Entry 5S5I (X-ray diffraction, 2.49 A resolution); this record covers chains A and F of the 6 polymer chains in the assembly.

== Chain A ==
Name: Tubulin alpha-1B chain
Source organism: Bos taurus
UniProt: P81947 (TBA1B_BOVIN); residue numbers follow UniProt; this construct covers 1-451
Chain sequence (451 residues; row label = number of the first residue in the row):
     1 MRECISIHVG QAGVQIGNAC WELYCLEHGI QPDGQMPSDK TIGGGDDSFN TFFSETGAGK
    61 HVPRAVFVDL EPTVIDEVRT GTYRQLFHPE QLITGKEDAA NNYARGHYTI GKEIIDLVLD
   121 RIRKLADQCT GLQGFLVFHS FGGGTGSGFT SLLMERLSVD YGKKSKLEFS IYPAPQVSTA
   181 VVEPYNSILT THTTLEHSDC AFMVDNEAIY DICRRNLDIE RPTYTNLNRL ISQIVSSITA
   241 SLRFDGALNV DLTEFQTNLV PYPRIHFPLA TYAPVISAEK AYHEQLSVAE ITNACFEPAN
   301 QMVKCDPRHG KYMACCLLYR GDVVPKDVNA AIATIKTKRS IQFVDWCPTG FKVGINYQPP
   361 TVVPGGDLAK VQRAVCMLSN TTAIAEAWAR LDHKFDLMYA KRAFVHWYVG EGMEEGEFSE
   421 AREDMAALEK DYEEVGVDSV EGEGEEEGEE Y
Unresolved in the structure: 439-451
Bound ions: Ca2+: Asp-39, Thr-41, Gly-44, Glu-55
Residues lining bound ligands: GTP (guanosine-5'-triphosphate): Gly-10, Gln-11, Ala-12, Gln-15, Ile-16, Asp-69, Asp-98, Ala-99, Ala-100, Asn-101, Ser-140, Gly-142, Gly-143, Gly-144, Thr-145, Gly-146, Ile-171, Pro-173, Val-177, Ser-178, Glu-183, Asn-206, Tyr-224, Leu-227, Asn-228, Ile-231

== Chain F ==
Name: Tubulin-Tyrosine Ligase
Source organism: Gallus gallus
UniProt: E1BQ43 (E1BQ43_CHICK); numbering as in UniProt (aligned over 1-378)
Chain sequence (384 residues; each row starts with the number of its first residue):
     1 MYTFVVRDEN SSVYAEVSRL LLATGQWKRL RKDNPRFNLM LGERNRLPFG RLGHEPGLVQ
    61 LVNYYRGADK LCRKASLVKL IKTSPELSES CTWFPESYVI YPTNLKTPVA PAQNGIRHLI
   121 NNTRTDEREV FLAAYNRRRE GREGNVWIAK SSAGAKGEGI LISSEASELL DFIDEQGQVH
   181 VIQKYLEKPL LLEPGHRKFD IRSWVLVDHL YNIYLYREGV LRTSSEPYNS ANFQDKTCHL
   241 TNHCIQKEYS KNYGRYEEGN EMFFEEFNQY LMDALNTTLE NSILLQIKHI IRSCLMCIEP
   301 AISTKHLHYQ SFQLFGFDFM VDEELKVWLI EVNGAPACAQ KLYAELCQGI VDVAISSVFP
   361 LADTGQKTSQ PTSIFIKLHH HHHH
Unresolved in the structure: 106-124, 156-158, 363-370, 383-384
Construct notes: expression tag (379-384)
Bound ions: Mg2+: Glu-331 (together with AMP-PCP)
Residues lining bound ligands: AMP-PCP (ACP; phosphomethylphosphonic acid adenylate ester): Lys-74, Ile-148, Lys-150, Ala-155, Gln-183, Lys-184, Tyr-185, Leu-186, Lys-198, Asp-200, Arg-202, Arg-222, His-239, Leu-240, Thr-241, Asn-242, Asp-318, Met-320, Ile-330, Glu-331, Asn-333

== How chain A and chain F interact ==
Pairs across the interface - 21 pairs, chain A then chain F:
  Gln-176(A) / Pro-56(F)
  Glu-207(A) / His-54(F)  salt bridge
  Glu-297(A) / His-306(F)
  Pro-298(A) / His-306(F)
  Pro-298(A) / Leu-307(F)  hydrophobic
  Lys-304(A) / His-54(F)
  Cys-305(A) / His-308(F)
  Asp-306(A) / Arg-66(F)
  Arg-308(A) / Pro-300(F)  hydrogen bond (side chain-backbone)
  Arg-308(A) / Ala-301(F)  hydrogen bond (side chain-backbone)
  Arg-308(A) / Ile-302(F)
  Arg-308(A) / Ser-303(F)  hydrogen bond (side chain-backbone)
  His-309(A) / Arg-66(F)  hydrogen bond (side chain-backbone)
  His-309(A) / Gly-67(F)
  His-309(A) / Ala-301(F)
  Glu-386(A) / Gly-50(F)
  Glu-386(A) / Arg-66(F)  salt bridge
  Arg-390(A) / Gly-50(F)
  Arg-390(A) / His-54(F)  hydrogen bond
  His-393(A) / Arg-51(F)  hydrogen bond
  Glu-433(A) / Arg-46(F)  salt bridge
Interface residues without a listed pair, chain A (16 interface residues in all): Pro-175, Lys-338, Ser-340
Interface residues without a listed pair, chain F (16 interface residues in all): Gly-53, Glu-299

== Summary ==
Chain A and chain F each contribute 16 residues to their interface, with 6 hydrogen bonds and 3 salt bridges.
Polar contacts include Glu-207(A)/His-54(F), Glu-386(A)/Arg-66(F) and Glu-433(A)/Arg-46(F). Ligands of chain
A: GTP. Chain F binds AMP-PCP. Asp-39(A), Thr-41(A), Gly-44(A) and Glu-55(A) coordinate Ca2+.
Chain A is Tubulin alpha-1B chain (Bos taurus) and chain F is Tubulin-Tyrosine Ligase (Gallus gallus); the
structure, Tubulin-Z295848548-complex, was determined by X-ray diffraction (same publication as 5S4L, 5S4M,
5S4N, 5S4O, 5S4P, 5S4Q and 52 further entries).
